PDB entry 5GMI | X-ray diffraction, 2.71 A resolution | chains A and B of the 4 polymer chains in the assembly

# Chain A (and B)
Molecule: Golgi reassembly-stacking protein 2
From: Mus musculus
Notes: fragment: grasp domain; chain B of this document is another copy of the same molecule, construct and numbering; everything in this record applies to it too
UniProtKB: Q99JX3 (GORS2_MOUSE); residue numbers follow UniProt; this construct covers 2-208
Chain sequence (235 residues; numbered -26 to 208; the number before each row is that of its first residue; numbers below 1 keep their minus sign (Met-26 is residue -26)):
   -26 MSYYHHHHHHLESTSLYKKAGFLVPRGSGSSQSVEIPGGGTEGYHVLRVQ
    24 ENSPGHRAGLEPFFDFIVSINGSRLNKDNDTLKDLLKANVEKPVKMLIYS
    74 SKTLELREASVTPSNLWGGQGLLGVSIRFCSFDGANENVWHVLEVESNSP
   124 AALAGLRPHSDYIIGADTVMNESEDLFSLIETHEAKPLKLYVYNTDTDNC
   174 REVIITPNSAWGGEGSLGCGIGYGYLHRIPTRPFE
Not modelled in the structure: -26 to -15
Construct notes: expression tag (-26 to 1)
UniProt features mapped onto this chain:
  - region: Ile194 to Leu199 (Important for membrane binding)
  - modified residue (Dimethylated arginine): Arg30, Arg47
  - lipidation: Gly2 (N-myristoyl glycine)
  - mutagenesis: Gly97 (G97D: Reduced interaction with BLZF1), Arg101 (R101A: No significant effect on interaction with BLZF1)
Reported in the primary citation:
  - contacts within the chain: Arg101-Ala139 (hydrogen bond)

# Chain A / chain B interface
Contacting residue pairs - 54 pairs, chain A then chain B:
  Gly-6(A) - Glu119(B)
  Gly-6(A) - Ser120(B)  hydrogen bond (backbone-backbone)
  Phe-5(A) - Glu117(B)
  Phe-5(A) - Val118(B)
  Phe-5(A) - Glu119(B)
  Phe-5(A) - Ser120(B)  hydrogen bond (backbone-side chain)
  Leu-4(A) - Val118(B)  hydrogen bond (backbone-backbone)
  Leu-4(A) - Ala125(B)  hydrophobic
  Leu-4(A) - Arg130(B)
  Leu-4(A) - Pro131(B)
  Lys75(A) - Asp169(B)  salt bridge
  Glu117(A) - Phe-5(B)
  Val118(A) - Phe-5(B)
  Val118(A) - Leu-4(B)  hydrogen bond (backbone-backbone)
  Glu119(A) - Gly-6(B)
  Glu119(A) - Phe-5(B)
  Ser120(A) - Gly-6(B)  hydrogen bond (backbone-backbone)
  Ser120(A) - Phe-5(B)  hydrogen bond (side chain-backbone)
  Ala125(A) - Leu-4(B)  hydrophobic
  Arg130(A) - Leu-4(B)
  Arg130(A) - Pro206(B)
  Pro131(A) - Leu-4(B)
  His132(A) - Tyr198(B)
  His132(A) - Leu199(B)
  Ser133(A) - Pro203(B)
  Ser133(A) - Thr204(B)  hydrogen bond (side chain-backbone)
  Asn167(A) - Thr204(B)
  Asn167(A) - Arg205(B)
  Asn167(A) - Pro206(B)
  Thr168(A) - Thr168(B)
  Thr168(A) - Asp171(B)
  Thr168(A) - Pro203(B)
  Asp169(A) - Lys75(B)  salt bridge
  Asp169(A) - Pro203(B)
  Asp169(A) - Thr204(B)
  Asp169(A) - Arg205(B)  hydrogen bond (side chain-backbone)
  Thr170(A) - Arg205(B)
  Asp171(A) - Thr168(B)
  Asp171(A) - Asp171(B)
  Arg174(A) - Pro206(B)
  Tyr198(A) - His132(B)
  Leu199(A) - His132(B)
  Pro203(A) - Ser133(B)
  Pro203(A) - Thr168(B)
  Pro203(A) - Asp169(B)
  Thr204(A) - Ser133(B)  hydrogen bond (backbone-side chain)
  Thr204(A) - Asn167(B)  hydrogen bond (backbone-side chain)
  Thr204(A) - Asp169(B)
  Arg205(A) - Asn167(B)
  Arg205(A) - Asp169(B)  hydrogen bond (backbone-side chain)
  Arg205(A) - Thr170(B)
  Pro206(A) - Arg130(B)
  Pro206(A) - Asn167(B)
  Pro206(A) - Arg174(B)
Interface residues without a listed pair, chain A (26 interface residues in all): Leu129
Interface residues without a listed pair, chain B (27 interface residues in all): Gly128, Leu129

# In short
The interface between chain A and chain B involves 26 residues on one side and 27 on the other; the contacts
include 11 hydrogen bonds and 2 salt bridges. Among the polar pairs are Lys75(A)-Asp169(B), Phe-5(A)-Ser120(B)
and Ser133(A)-Thr204(B). From UniProt: 2 mutagenesis sites on chain A. From the paper: contacts within the
chain involving Arg101(A) and Ala139(A).
Both chains are Golgi reassembly-stacking protein 2 (Mus musculus). Entry 5GMI (Crystal Structure of GRASP55
GRASP domain in complex with JAM-C C-terminus) was determined by X-ray diffraction together with 5GMJ from the
same study.
